PDB entry 9B1W | electron microscopy, 3.26 A resolution | chains Y and m of the 54 polymer chains in the assembly

# Chain Y
Molecule: 23S rRNA
Organism: Mycolicibacterium smegmatis
Sequence (2951 nucleotides; row label = number of the first residue in the row; note: 168 numbers in that range are skipped by the numbering (no residue carries them; nothing is unmodelled there)):
     2 AAGUGUUUAA GGGCGCAUGG UGGAUGCCUU GGCACUGGGA GCCGAUGAAG GACGUAGGAG
    62 GCUGCGAUAA GCCUCGGGGA GCUGUCAACC GAGCGUUGAU CCGAGGAUGU CCGAAUGGGG
   122 AAACCCGGCA CGAGUGAUGU CGUGUCACCA GGCGCUGAAU AUAUAGGCGU CUGGGGGGAA
   182 CGCGGGGAAG UGAAACAUCU CAGUACCCGU AGGAAGAGAA AACAAAAUGU GAUUCCGUGA
   242 GUAGUGGCGA GCGAAAGCGG AGGAUGGCUA AACCGUAUGC AUGUGAUACC GGGUAGGGGU
   302 UGUGUGUGCG GGGUUGUGGG ACCUAUCUUU CCGGCUCUAC CUGGCUGGAG GGCAGUGAGA
   362 AAAUGUUGUG GUUAGCGGAA AUGGCUUGGG AUGGCCUGCC GUAGACGGUG AGAGCCCGGU
   422 ACGUGAAAAC CCGACGUCUG UCUUGAUGGU GUUCCCGAGU AGCAGCGGGC CCGUGGAAUC
   482 UGCUGUGAAU CUGCCGGGAC CACCCGGUAA GCCUGAAUAC UUCCCAGUGA CCGAUAGCGG
   542 AUUAGUACCG UGAGGGAAUG GUGAAAAGUA CCCCGGGAGG GGAGUGAAAG AGUACCUGAA
   602 ACCGUGCGCU UACAAUCCGU CAGAGCCCUC GACGUGUCGU GGGGUGAUGG CGUGCCUUUU
   662 GAAGAAUGAG CCUGCGAGUC AGGGACAUGU CGCGAGGUUA ACCCGGGUGG GGUAGCCGCA
   722 GCGAAAGCGA GUCUGAAUAG GGCGUAUCCA CACAAGAGUG UGUGGUGUAG UGGUGUGUUC
   782 UGGACCCGAA GCGGAGUGAU CUACCCAUGG CCAGGGUGAA GCGCGGGUAA GACCGCGUGG
   842 AGGCCCGAAC CCACUUAGGU UGAAGACUGA GGGGAUGAGC UGUGGGUAGG GGUGAAAGGC
   902 CAAUCAAACU CCGUGAUAGC UGGUUCUCCC CGAAAUGCAU UUAGGUGCAG CGUCGCAUGU
   962 UUCUUGCCGG AGGUAGAGCU ACUGGAUGGC CGAUGGGCCC CACAGGGUUA CUGACGUCAG
  1022 CCAAACUCCG AAUGCCGGUA AGUCCAAGAG UGCGGCAGUG AGACGGCGGG GGAUAAGCUC
  1082 CGUGCGUCGA GAGGGAAACA GCCCAGAUCG CCGGCUAAGG CCCCUAAGCG UGUGCUAAGU
  1142 GGAAAAGGAU GUGCAGUCGC GAAGACAACC AGGAGGUUGG CUUAGAAGCA GCCACCCUUG
  1202 AAAGAGUGCG UAAUAGCUCA CUGGUCAAGU GAUUGUGCGC CGAUAAUGUA GCGGGGCUCA
  1262 AGCACACCGC CGAAGCCGCG GCAGCCAACG UGUUGGCUGG GUAGGGGAGC GUCCUGCAUC
  1322 CGGUGAAGCC GCCGAGUGAU CGAGUGGUGG AGGGUGUGGG AGUGAGAAUG CAGGCAUGAG
  1382 UAGCGAUUAG GCAAGUGAGA ACCUUGCCCG CCGAAAGACC AAGGGUUCCU GGGCCAGGCC
  1442 AGUCCGCCCA GGGUGAGUCG GGACCUAAGG CGAGGCCGAC AGGCGUAGUC GAUGGACAAC
  1502 GGGUUGAUAU UCCCGUACCC GUGUAUGUGC GUCCAUGAUG
  1629 GUAGUCAAGC GAUGGGGUGA CGCAGGAAGG UAGCCGUACC GGUCAGUGGU AAUACCGGGG
  1689 UAAGCCUGUA GGGAGUCAGA UAGGUAAAUC CGUCUGGCAU AUAUCCUGAG AGGUGAUGCA
  1749 UAGCCGAGUG AGGCGAAUUC GGUGAUCCUA UGCUGCCGAG AAAAGCCUCU AGCGAGGACA
  1809 UACACGGCCC GUACCCCAAA CCAACACAGG UGGUCAGGUA GAGAAUACUA AGGCGUACGA
  1869 GUGAACUAUG GUUAAGGAAC UCGGCAAAAU GCCCCCGUAA CUUCGGGAGA AGGGGGACCC
  1929 ACAUGGCGUG UAAGCCUUUA CGGCCCAAGC GUGAGUGGGU GGCACAAACC AGUGAGAAGC
  1989 GACUGUUUAC UAAAAACACA GGUCCGUGCG AAGUCGCAAG ACGAUGUAUA CGGACUGACG
  2049 CCUGCCCGGU GCUGGAAGGU UAAGAGGACC CGUUAACUCC CUUUGGGGGU GAAGCGGAGA
  2109 AUUUAAGCCC CAGUAAACGG CGGUGGUAAC UAUAACCAUC CUAAGGUAGC GAAAUUCCUU
  2169 GUCGGGUAAG UUCCGACCUG CACGAAUGGC GUAACGACUU CUCAACUGUC UCAACCAUAG
  2229 ACUCGGCGAA AUUGCACUAC GAGUAAAGAU GCUCGUUACG CGCGGCAGGA CGAAAAGACC
  2289 CCGGGACCUU CACUACAACU UGGUAUUGGU GCUCGAU
  2407 CGUAUUGGGC CUCUAACCUC GGACCGUAUA UCCGGUUCAG GGACAGUGCC UGGUGGGUAG
  2467 UUUAACUGGG GCGGUUGCCU CCUAAAAUGU AACGGAGGCG CCCAAAGGUU CCCUCAACCU
  2527 GGACGGCAAU CAGGUGUUGA GUGUAAGUGC ACAAGGGAGC UUGACUGCGA GACGGACAUG
  2587 UCGAGCAGGG ACGAAAGUCG GGACUAGUGA UCCGGCACCU CUGAGUGGAA GGGGUGUCGC
  2647 UCAACGGAUA AAAGGUACCC CGGGGAUAAC AGGCUGAUCU UCCCCAAGAG UCCAUAUCGA
  2707 CGGGAUGGUU UGGCACCUCG AUGUCGGCUC GUCGCAUCCU GGGGCUGGAG CAGGUCCCAA
  2767 GGGUUGGGCU GUUCGCCCAU UAAAGCGGCA CGCGAGCUGG GUUUAGAACG UCGUGAGACA
  2827 GUUCGGUCUC UAUCCGCCGC GCGCGUCAGA AGCUUGAGGA AACCUGUCCC UAGUACGAGA
  2887 GGACCGGGAC GGACGAACCU CUGGUAUACC AGUUGUCCCA CCAGGGGCAC GGCUGGAUAG
  2947 CCACGUUCGG ACAGGAUAAC CGCUGAAAGC AUCUAAGCGG GAAACCUCUU CCAAGACCAG
  3007 GCUUCUCACC CUCUAGGAGG GAUAAGGCCC CCCGCAGACC ACGGGAUUGA UAGACCAGAC
  3067 CUGGAAGCCU AGUAAUAGGU GCAGGGAACU GGCACUAACC GGCCGAAAAC UUAC
Bound ions: Mg2+ site 1 near U7 (its only coordinating residue here); Mg2+ site 2: G13, G14; Mg2+ site 3: G77, G78; Mg2+ site 4: U109, G110; Mg2+ site 5: A116, U117; Mg2+ site 6 near U117 (its only coordinating residue here); Mg2+ site 7: G152, G153; Mg2+ site 8: U163, A164; Mg2+ site 9: G191, U2467; Mg2+ site 10: A195, A196; Mg2+ site 11: A196, C197; Mg2+ site 12 near G204 (its only coordinating residue here); 288 more Mg2+ sites not listed

# Chain m
Name: Large ribosomal subunit protein bL20
Organism: Mycolicibacterium smegmatis
Reference sequence: A0QYU6 (RL20_MYCS2); residue numbers follow UniProt; this construct covers 2-125
Chain sequence (124 residues; numbered 2 to 125; the number before each row is that of its first residue):
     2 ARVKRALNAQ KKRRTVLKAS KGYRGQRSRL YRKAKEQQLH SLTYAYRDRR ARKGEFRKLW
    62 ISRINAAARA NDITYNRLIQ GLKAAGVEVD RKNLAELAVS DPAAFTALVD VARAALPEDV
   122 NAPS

# Chain Y / chain m interface
Residue-residue contacts (113; chain Y residue first):
  G14(Y) with Arg-25(m), sugar contact
  C15(Y) with Tyr-24(m), phosphate contact; Gly-26(m), hydrogen bond to the phosphate; Arg-30(m), salt bridge to the phosphate
  G16(Y) with Lys-22(m), phosphate contact; Gly-23(m), hydrogen bond to the phosphate; Tyr-24(m), phosphate contact
  C17(Y) with Lys-22(m), salt bridge to the phosphate
  U26(Y) with Lys-5(m), hydrogen bond to the phosphate; Ala-7(m), sugar contact
  G27(Y) with Lys-5(m), salt bridge to the phosphate
  C533(Y) with Ala-2(m), phosphate contact; Arg-3(m), hydrogen bond to the phosphate
  G534(Y) with Arg-3(m), phosphate contact
  A537(Y) with Arg-3(m), hydrogen bond to the sugar
  C619(Y) with Arg-25(m), sugar contact; Arg-28(m), sugar contact; Gln-38(m), sugar contact
  G620(Y) with Tyr-24(m), phosphate contact; Arg-25(m), phosphate contact; Ser-42(m), hydrogen bond to the sugar; Tyr-45(m), base contact
  U621(Y) with Tyr-24(m), phosphate contact; Ser-42(m), sugar contact; Tyr-45(m), sugar contact; Ala-46(m), sugar contact; Asp-49(m), hydrogen bond to the sugar
  C622(Y) with Asp-49(m), sugar contact; Arg-53(m), hydrogen bond to the phosphate
  A623(Y) with Arg-53(m), salt bridge to the phosphate
  C652(Y) with Arg-48(m), hydrogen bond to the sugar
  G653(Y) with Tyr-45(m), hydrogen bond to the sugar; Arg-48(m), sugar contact
  G655(Y) with Glu-37(m), base contact; His-41(m), hydrogen bond to the sugar
  C656(Y) with Glu-37(m), sugar contact
  A670(Y) with Arg-33(m), sugar contact
  C672(Y) with Leu-31(m), sugar contact; Arg-33(m), salt bridge to the phosphate
  C673(Y) with Leu-31(m), sugar contact; Arg-33(m), salt bridge to the phosphate
  U674(Y) with Arg-14(m), salt bridge to the phosphate
  G675(Y) with Arg-6(m), phosphate contact
  C676(Y) with Arg-6(m), salt bridge to the phosphate
  C1110(Y) with Tyr-47(m), phosphate contact
  G1111(Y) with Tyr-47(m), phosphate contact; Arg-50(m), salt bridge to the phosphate; Arg-51(m), salt bridge to the phosphate
  C1112(Y) with Arg-50(m), phosphate contact; Lys-54(m), hydrogen bond to the phosphate
  C1113(Y) with Lys-54(m), salt bridge to the phosphate; Phe-57(m), sugar contact
  G1114(Y) with Asp-91(m), hydrogen bond to the sugar
  G1115(Y) with Arg-58(m), salt bridge to the phosphate; Asp-91(m), phosphate contact; Arg-92(m), salt bridge to the phosphate
  C1116(Y) with Arg-58(m), salt bridge to the phosphate; Lys-84(m), salt bridge to the phosphate; Arg-92(m), salt bridge to the phosphate
  A1127(Y) with Lys-59(m), hydrogen bond to the sugar
  A1128(Y) with Asn-66(m), hydrogen bond to the phosphate
  G1129(Y) with Asn-66(m), phosphate contact; Arg-70(m), salt bridge to the phosphate; Asn-77(m), hydrogen bond to the phosphate
  C1130(Y) with Arg-70(m), salt bridge to the phosphate
  U1132(Y) with Asn-122(m), hydrogen bond to the sugar
  C1268(Y) with Asn-122(m), hydrogen bond to the sugar; Ala-123(m), sugar contact; Pro-124(m), phosphate contact
  C1269(Y) with Arg-78(m), sugar contact; Val-121(m), hydrogen bond to the sugar; Ala-123(m), sugar contact; Pro-124(m), phosphate contact
  G1270(Y) with Asn-77(m), sugar contact; Arg-78(m), sugar contact; Gln-81(m), hydrogen bond to the phosphate
  C1271(Y) with Asn-77(m), sugar contact; Ile-80(m), sugar contact; Gln-81(m), phosphate contact
  C1272(Y) with Ile-62(m), phosphate contact; Tyr-76(m), hydrogen bond to the phosphate; Arg-92(m), salt bridge to the phosphate
  G1273(Y) with Arg-58(m), salt bridge to the phosphate; Ile-62(m), phosphate contact
  A1275(Y) with Tyr-47(m), base contact; Arg-51(m), hydrogen bond to the sugar
  G1312(Y) with Lys-12(m), sugar contact
  G1329(Y) with Leu-8(m), phosphate contact
  C1330(Y) with Arg-15(m), salt bridge to the phosphate
  C1331(Y) with Arg-15(m), salt bridge to the phosphate
  C1333(Y) with Lys-19(m), salt bridge to the phosphate
  U1341(Y) with Lys-12(m), hydrogen bond to the phosphate; Lys-13(m), phosphate contact
  C1342(Y) with Lys-12(m), salt bridge to the phosphate
  A1362(Y) with Ala-2(m), phosphate contact
  G1363(Y) with Ala-2(m), hydrogen bond to the phosphate; Arg-3(m), base contact; Val-4(m), sugar contact
  U1364(Y) with Val-4(m), sugar contact
  G1365(Y) with Asn-9(m), hydrogen bond to the base
  A1366(Y) with Arg-6(m), salt bridge to the phosphate; Ala-10(m), phosphate contact; Lys-13(m), salt bridge to the phosphate
  G1367(Y) with Tyr-32(m), phosphate contact; Arg-33(m), hydrogen bond to the base; Lys-34(m), base contact; Lys-36(m), base contact; Glu-37(m), hydrogen bond to the base
  G2242(Y) with Lys-34(m), hydrogen bond to the sugar
  C2243(Y) with Gln-27(m), sugar contact; Arg-28(m), hydrogen bond to the sugar; Lys-34(m), salt bridge to the phosphate
  C2245(Y) with Arg-25(m), salt bridge to the phosphate
Other interface residues (no listed pair), chain Y (66 interface residues in all): A602, C603, G651, G677, C927, U1313, A1368
Other interface residues (no listed pair), chain m (63 interface residues in all): Gln-11, Trp-61, Thr-75, Lys-93, Ser-125

# Overview
The interface between chain Y and chain m involves 66 residues on one side and 63 on the other, with 29
hydrogen bonds and 28 salt bridges. Polar contacts include G1365(Y)/Asn-9(m), G1367(Y)/Arg-33(m) and
G1367(Y)/Glu-37(m). G13(Y) and G14(Y) form the Mg2+ site 2.
Chain Y is 23S rRNA and chain m is Large ribosomal subunit protein bL20, both from Mycolicibacterium
smegmatis; the structure, HWS19 strain WT mycobacterial ribosome, was determined by electron microscopy.
